Entry 6LJB (X-ray diffraction, 2.49 A resolution); this record covers chain A.

[Chain A]
Protein: Cysteine protease S273R
Organism: African swine fever virus pig/Kenya/KEN-50/1950
Notes: EC 3.4.22.-
Reference sequence: P0C9B9 (VPRT_ASFK5); residues 1-273 here = UniProt positions 1-273
Chain sequence (281 residues; numbered 1 to 281; the number before each row is that of its first residue):
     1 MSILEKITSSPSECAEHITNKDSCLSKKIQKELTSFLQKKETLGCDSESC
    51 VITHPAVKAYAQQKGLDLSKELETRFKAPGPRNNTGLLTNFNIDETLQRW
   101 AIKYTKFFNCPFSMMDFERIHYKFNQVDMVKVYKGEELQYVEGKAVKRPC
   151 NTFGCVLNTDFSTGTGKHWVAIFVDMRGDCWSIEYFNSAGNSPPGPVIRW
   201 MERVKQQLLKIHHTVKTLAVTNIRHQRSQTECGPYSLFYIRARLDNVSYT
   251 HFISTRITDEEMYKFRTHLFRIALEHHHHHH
Not modelled in the structure: 1, 161-165, 274-281
Sequence notes: expression tag (274-281)
Swiss-Prot annotation at these positions:
  - active site: H168, N187, C232 (Nucleophile)
  - binding site (substrate): Q226
Cystine bridges: C14-C24, C45-C50
Reported in the primary citation:
  - catalytic residues: H168, N187, C232
  - contacts within the chain: L4-F238 (hydrophobic contact), L4-F265 (hydrophobic contact), I7-F238 (hydrophobic contact), I7-F265 (hydrophobic contact), S9-H268 (hydrogen bond), K77-H268 (hydrogen bond), S10-K77 (hydrogen bond), S12-K77 (hydrogen bond), P11-R82 (hydrogen bond), R82-T267 (hydrogen bond), R82-F270 (hydrogen bond), H168-C232 (hydrogen bond), H168-N187 (hydrogen bond)
  - mutagenesis - H168A, N187A, C232A: abolished catalytic activity
  - conformationally variable residues (order/disorder transition): M114 to R119, D160 to G166

[Summary]
From UniProt: 3 active-site residues and substrate-binding residue Q226. The paper reports catalytic residues
H168, N187 and C232; H168A, N187A and C232A abolish catalytic activity.
Chain A is Cysteine protease S273R (African swine fever virus pig/Kenya/KEN-50/1950); the structure, Crystal
Structure of ASFV pS273R protease, was determined by X-ray diffraction, deposited together with 6LJ9.
